PDB entry 5Z2P | X-ray diffraction, 2.30 A resolution | chains B and F of the 4 polymer chains in the assembly

== Chain B (and F) ==
Name: 2-succinyl-5-enolpyruvyl-6-hydroxy-3-cyclohexene-1-carboxylate synthase
Organism: Escherichia coli (strain K12)
Notes: EC 2.2.1.9; chain F of this document is another copy of the same molecule, construct and numbering; everything in this record applies to it too
UniProtKB: P17109 (MEND_ECOLI); numbering as in UniProt (aligned over 1-556)
Sequence (556 residues; numbered 1 to 556; the number before each row is that of its first residue):
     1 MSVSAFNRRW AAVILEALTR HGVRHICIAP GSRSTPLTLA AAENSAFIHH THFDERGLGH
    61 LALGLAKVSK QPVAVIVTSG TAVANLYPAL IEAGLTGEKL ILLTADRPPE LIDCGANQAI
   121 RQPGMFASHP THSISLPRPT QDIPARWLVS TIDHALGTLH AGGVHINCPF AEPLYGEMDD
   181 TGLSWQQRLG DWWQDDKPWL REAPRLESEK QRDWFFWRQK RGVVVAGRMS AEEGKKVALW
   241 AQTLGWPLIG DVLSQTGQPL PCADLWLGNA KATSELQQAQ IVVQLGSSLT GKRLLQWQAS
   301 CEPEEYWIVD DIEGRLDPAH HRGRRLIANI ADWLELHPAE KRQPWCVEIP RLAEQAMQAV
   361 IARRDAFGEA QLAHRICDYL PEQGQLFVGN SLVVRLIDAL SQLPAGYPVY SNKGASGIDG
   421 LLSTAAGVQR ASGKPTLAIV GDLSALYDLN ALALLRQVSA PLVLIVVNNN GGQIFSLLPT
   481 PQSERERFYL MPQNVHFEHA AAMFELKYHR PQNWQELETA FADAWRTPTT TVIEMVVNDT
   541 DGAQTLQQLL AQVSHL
Differences from the reference sequence: engineered mutation Lys-413 (Arg in P17109)
Metal / ion sites: Mn2+: Asp-442, Asn-469, Gly-471 (together with TD6)
Small-molecule neighbours:
  - TD6 ((4S)-4-{3-[(4-amino-2-methylpyrimidin-5-yl)methyl]-5-(2-{[(S)-hydroxy(phosphonooxy)phosphoryl]oxy}ethyl)-4-methyl-1,3lambda~5~-thiazol-2-yl}-4-hydroxybutanoic acid), molecule 1: Pro-30, Gly-31, Glu-55, Thr-78, Thr-81, Ala-82, Gln-118
  - TD6, molecule 2: Asn-390, Ser-391, Leu-392, Val-393, Arg-395, Lys-413, Ser-416, Gly-417, Ile-418, Asp-419, Gly-441, Asp-442, Leu-443, Ser-444, Tyr-447, Asn-469, Gly-471, Gly-472, Gln-473, Ile-474, Phe-475

== Interface between chain B and chain F ==
Residue-residue contacts (10):
  Pro-109(B) / Trp-147(F)
  Glu-110(B) / Ile-143(F)
  Glu-110(B) / Trp-147(F)
  Arg-138(B) / Asp-142(F)
  Arg-138(B) / Ile-143(F)
  Asp-142(B) / Arg-138(F)
  Ile-143(B) / Glu-110(F)
  Ile-143(B) / Arg-138(F)
  Trp-147(B) / Pro-109(F)
  Trp-147(B) / Glu-110(F)  hydrogen bond (side chain-backbone)
Other interface residues (no listed pair), chain B (7 interface residues in all): Pro-137
Other interface residues (no listed pair), chain F (7 interface residues in all): Pro-137

== In short ==
Chain B and chain F each contribute 7 residues to their interface; the contacts include 1 hydrogen bond. The
hydrogen-bonded pair is Trp-147(B)/Glu-110(F). Bound to chain B: compound TD6. Asp-442(B), Asn-469(B) and
Gly-471(B) coordinate Mn2+.
Chain B and chain F are both 2-succinyl-5-enolpyruvyl-6-hydroxy-3-cyclohexene-1-carboxylate synthase
(Escherichia coli (strain K12)); the structure, ThDP-Mn2+ complex of R413K variant of EcMenD soaked with
2-ketoglutarate for 5 min, was determined by X-ray diffraction (same publication as 5Z2R, 5Z2U and 5EJM).
